4U3J - chains A and B of the 3 polymer chains in the assembly; structure by X-ray diffraction, 2.81 A resolution.

[Chain A]
Protein: Tubulin alpha-1 chain
From: Saccharomyces cerevisiae
Reference sequence: P09733 (TBA1_YEAST); numbering as in UniProt (aligned over 1-447)
Sequence (447 residues; numbered 1 to 447; the number before each row is that of its first residue):
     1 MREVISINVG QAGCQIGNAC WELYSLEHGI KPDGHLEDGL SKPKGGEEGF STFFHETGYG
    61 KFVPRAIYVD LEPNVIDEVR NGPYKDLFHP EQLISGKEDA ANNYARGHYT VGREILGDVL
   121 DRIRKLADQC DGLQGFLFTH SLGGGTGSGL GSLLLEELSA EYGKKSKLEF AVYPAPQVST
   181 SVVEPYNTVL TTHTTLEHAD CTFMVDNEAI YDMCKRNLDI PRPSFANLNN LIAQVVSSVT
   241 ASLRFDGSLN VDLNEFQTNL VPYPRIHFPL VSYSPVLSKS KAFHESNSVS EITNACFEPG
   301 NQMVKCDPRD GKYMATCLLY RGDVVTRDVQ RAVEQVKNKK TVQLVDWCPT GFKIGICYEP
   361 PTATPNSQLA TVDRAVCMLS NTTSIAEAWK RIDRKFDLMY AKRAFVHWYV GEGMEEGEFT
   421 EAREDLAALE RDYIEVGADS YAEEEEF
Disordered / not traced: 281-287, 439-447
Residues lining bound ligands: GTP (guanosine-5'-triphosphate): Gly10, Gln11, Ala12, Gln15, Ile16, Asp70, Asp99, Ala100, Ala101, Asn102, Ser141, Gly143, Gly144, Gly145, Thr146, Gly147, Val172, Pro174, Val178, Ser179, Thr180, Glu184, Asn207, Phe225, Leu228, Asn229, Ile232
Swiss-Prot annotation at these positions:
  - active site: Glu255
  - binding site (GTP): Gln11, Glu72, Ser141, Gly145, Thr146, Thr180, Asn207, Asn229
  - binding site (Mg(2+)): Glu72
  - mutagenesis: Asp252 (D252A: Poisonous alpha-tubulins that cause lethality. Microtubules do not depolymerize), Glu255 (E255A: Poisonous alpha-tubulins that cause lethality. Microtubules do not depolymerize)

[Chain B]
Protein: Tubulin beta chain
From: Saccharomyces cerevisiae
Reference sequence: P02557 (TBB_YEAST); residues 1-457 here = UniProt positions 1-457
Sequence (463 residues; numbered 1 to 463; the number before each row is that of its first residue):
     1 MREIIHISTG QCGNQIGAAF WETICGEHGL DFNGTYHGHD DIQKERLNVY FNEASSGKWV
    61 PRSINVDLEP GTIDAVRNSA IGNLFRPDNY IFGQSSAGNV WAKGHYTEGA ELVDSVMDVI
   121 RREAEGCDSL QGFQITHSLG GGTGSGMGTL LISKIREEFP DRMMATFSVL PSPKRSDTRV
   181 EPYNATLSVH QLVEHSDETF CIDNEALYDI CQRTLKLNQP SYGDLNNLVS SVMSGVTTSL
   241 RYPGQLNSDL RKLAVNLVPF PRLHFFMVGY APLTAIGSQS FRSLTVPELT QQMFDAKNMM
   301 AAADPRNGRY LTVAAFFRGK VSVKEVEDEM HKVQSKNSDY FVEWIPNNVQ TAVCSVAPQG
   361 LDMAATFIAN STSIQELFKR VGDQFSAMFK RKAFLHWYTS EGMDELEFSE AESNMNDLVS
   421 EYQQYQEATV EDDEEVDENG DFGAPQNQDE PITENFEHHH HHH
Disordered / not traced: 175-177, 213-214, 217-218, 276-281, 431-463
Differences from the reference sequence: engineered mutation Arg175 (Thr in P02557), Arg179 (Val in P02557); expression tag (458-463)
Residues lining bound ligands: GTP (guanosine-5'-triphosphate): Gly10, Gln11, Cys12, Gln15, Ile16, Asp67, Ser96, Ala97, Gly98, Asn99, Ser138, Gly140, Gly141, Gly142, Thr143, Gly144, Val169, Pro171, Glu181, Asn204, Leu207, Tyr222, Leu225, Asn226, Val229
Swiss-Prot annotation at these positions:
  - binding site (GTP): Gln11, Glu69, Ser138, Gly142, Thr143, Gly144, Asn204, Asn226
  - binding site (Mg(2+)): Glu69
  - modified residue (Phosphoserine): Ser278, Ser280
  - mutagenesis: Val100 (V100N: Becomes sensitive to rhizoxin), Lys390 (K390Q: Decreased microtubule stability), Glu421 (E421K: Increased microtubule polymerization and depolymerization rates. Increased microtubule stability. Decreased kinesin KIP3 subcellular location at microtubule plus ends)

[How chain A and chain B interact]
Residue-residue contacts (48):
  Gln11(A) - Gln245(B)  hydrogen bond
  Lys97(A) - Arg2(B)
  Lys97(A) - Ser129(B)  hydrogen bond (backbone-side chain)
  Glu98(A) - Arg162(B)  salt bridge
  Asp99(A) - Asp249(B)
  Asp99(A) - Lys252(B)
  Ala101(A) - Arg251(B)
  Ala101(A) - Lys252(B)
  Ala101(A) - Val255(B)
  Asn102(A) - Lys252(B)
  Arg106(A) - Arg251(B)
  Pro176(A) - Asn347(B)
  Ser179(A) - Gln350(B)
  Thr180(A) - Asn256(B)
  Ser181(A) - Asn256(B)  hydrogen bond
  Ser181(A) - Gln350(B)
  Val182(A) - Asn256(B)  hydrogen bond (backbone-side chain)
  Val182(A) - Ile345(B)  hydrophobic
  Val182(A) - Pro346(B)
  Val182(A) - Asn347(B)
  Val183(A) - Val255(B)  hydrophobic
  Pro221(A) - Lys324(B)
  Arg222(A) - Glu327(B)  salt bridge
  Phe225(A) - Gln245(B)
  Lys395(A) - Pro346(B)
  Leu398(A) - Glu343(B)
  Leu398(A) - Trp344(B)
  Met399(A) - Trp344(B)
  Met399(A) - Pro346(B)
  Lys402(A) - Phe260(B)
  Lys402(A) - Trp344(B)
  Lys402(A) - Ala428(B)
  Lys402(A) - Thr429(B)  hydrogen bond (side chain-backbone)
  Arg403(A) - Phe260(B)
  Ala404(A) - Pro259(B)
  Ala404(A) - Phe260(B)  hydrophobic
  Phe405(A) - Val255(B)
  Phe405(A) - Asn256(B)
  Phe405(A) - Val258(B)
  Phe405(A) - Pro259(B)  hydrogen bond (backbone-backbone)
  Phe405(A) - Thr312(B)
  His407(A) - Val258(B)
  His407(A) - Pro259(B)  hydrogen bond (side chain-backbone)
  His407(A) - Phe260(B)
  His407(A) - Pro261(B)
  Trp408(A) - Ala254(B)
  Trp408(A) - Val255(B)
  Trp408(A) - Val258(B)  hydrogen bond (side chain-backbone)
Also at the interface, not in a pair above, chain A (28 interface residues in all): Gln177, Lys215, Glu412
Also at the interface, not in a pair above, chain B (29 interface residues in all): Asp128, Leu246, Val323, Val430

[Summary]
Chain A and chain B form an interface of 28 and 29 residues respectively, with 8 hydrogen bonds and 2 salt
bridges. Among the polar pairs are Glu98(A)-Arg162(B), Arg222(A)-Glu327(B) and Gln11(A)-Gln245(B). Ligands of
chain A: GTP. Chain B binds GTP.
Here chain A is Tubulin alpha-1 chain and chain B is Tubulin beta chain, both from Saccharomyces cerevisiae.
Entry 4U3J (TOG2:alpha/beta-tubulin complex) was determined by X-ray diffraction.
